Entry 5M7G (X-ray diffraction, 2.25 A resolution); this record covers chains A and F of the 6 polymer chains in the assembly.

# Chain A
Molecule: Tubulin alpha-1B chain
Source organism: Bos taurus
UniProt: P81947 (TBA1B_BOVIN); numbering as in UniProt (aligned over 1-451)
Sequence (451 residues; numbered 1 to 451; the number before each row is that of its first residue):
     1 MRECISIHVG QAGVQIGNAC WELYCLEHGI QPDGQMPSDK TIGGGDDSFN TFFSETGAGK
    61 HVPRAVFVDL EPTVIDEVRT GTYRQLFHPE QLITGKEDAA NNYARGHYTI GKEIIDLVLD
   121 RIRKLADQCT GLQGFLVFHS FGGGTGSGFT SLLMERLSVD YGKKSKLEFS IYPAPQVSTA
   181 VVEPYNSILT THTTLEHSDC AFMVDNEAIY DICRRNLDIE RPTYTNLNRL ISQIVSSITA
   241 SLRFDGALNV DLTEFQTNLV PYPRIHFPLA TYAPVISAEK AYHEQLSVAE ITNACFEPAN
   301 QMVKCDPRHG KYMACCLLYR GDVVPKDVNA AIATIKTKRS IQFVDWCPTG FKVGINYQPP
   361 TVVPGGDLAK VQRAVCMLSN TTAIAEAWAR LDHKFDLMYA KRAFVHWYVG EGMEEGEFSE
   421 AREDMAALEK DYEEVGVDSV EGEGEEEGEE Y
Disordered / not traced: 437-451
Ion coordination: Ca2+: Asp39, Thr41, Gly44, Glu55
Small-molecule neighbours:
  - mbt147 (FB7; 5-(2,6-dimorpholin-4-ylpyridin-4-yl)-4-(trifluoromethyl)pyridin-2-amine): Asn101, Ser178, Thr179, Ala180, Val181
  - GTP (guanosine-5'-triphosphate): Gly10, Gln11, Ala12, Gln15, Ile16, Asp69, Asp98, Ala99, Ala100, Asn101, Ser140, Gly142, Gly143, Gly144, Thr145, Gly146, Ile171, Pro173, Val177, Ser178, Thr179, Glu183, Asn206, Tyr224, Leu227, Asn228, Ile231
What the authors report for this chain:
  - binding site for mbt147: Asn101, Ser178

# Chain F
Molecule: Tubulin-Tyrosine Ligase
Source organism: Gallus gallus
UniProt: E1BQ43 (E1BQ43_CHICK); numbering as in UniProt (aligned over 1-378)
Sequence (384 residues; row label = number of the first residue in the row):
     1 MYTFVVRDEN SSVYAEVSRL LLATGQWKRL RKDNPRFNLM LGERNRLPFG RLGHEPGLVQ
    61 LVNYYRGADK LCRKASLVKL IKTSPELSES CTWFPESYVI YPTNLKTPVA PAQNGIRHLI
   121 NNTRTDEREV FLAAYNRRRE GREGNVWIAK SSAGAKGEGI LISSEASELL DFIDEQGQVH
   181 VIQKYLEKPL LLEPGHRKFD IRSWVLVDHL YNIYLYREGV LRTSSEPYNS ANFQDKTCHL
   241 TNHCIQKEYS KNYGRYEEGN EMFFEEFNQY LMDALNTTLE NSILLQIKHI IRSCLMCIEP
   301 AISTKHLHYQ SFQLFGFDFM VDEELKVWLI EVNGAPACAQ KLYAELCQGI VDVAISSVFP
   361 LADTGQKTSQ PTSIFIKLHH HHHH
Disordered / not traced: 103-124, 136-143, 175-178, 231-236, 247-249, 363-372, 380-384
Construct notes: expression tag (379-384)
Ion coordination: Mg2+: Glu331 (together with AMP-PCP)
Small-molecule neighbours: AMP-PCP (ACP; phosphomethylphosphonic acid adenylate ester): Lys74, Pro95, Ile148, Lys150, Gly154, Gln183, Lys184, Tyr185, Leu186, Lys198, Asp200, Arg202, Arg222, His239, Leu240, Thr241, Asn242, Asp318, Met320, Ile330, Glu331, Asn333

# Chain A / chain F interface
Pairs across the interface (23):
  Gln176(A) with His54(F); Pro56(F)
  Glu207(A) with Gly53(F); His54(F), salt bridge
  Glu297(A) with His306(F), salt bridge
  Pro298(A) with Leu307(F), hydrophobic
  Lys304(A) with His54(F); His308(F)
  Asp306(A) with Arg66(F); Leu307(F)
  Arg308(A) with Pro300(F), hydrogen bond (side chain-backbone); Ala301(F), hydrogen bond (side chain-backbone); Ile302(F); Ser303(F), hydrogen bond (side chain-backbone)
  His309(A) with Arg66(F), hydrogen bond (side chain-backbone); Gly67(F); Ala301(F)
  Ser340(A) with Ala301(F)
  Glu386(A) with Arg66(F), salt bridge
  Arg390(A) with Gly50(F); His54(F)
  His393(A) with Arg51(F), hydrogen bond
  Glu433(A) with Arg46(F), salt bridge
Interface residues without a listed pair, chain A (16 interface residues in all): Pro175, Cys305, Lys338

# Summary
16 residues of chain A face 15 of chain F across their interface, with 5 hydrogen bonds and 4 salt bridges.
Polar contacts include Glu207(A)-His54(F), Glu297(A)-His306(F) and Glu386(A)-Arg66(F). Bound to chain A: GTP
and mbt147. Chain F binds AMP-PCP. The paper reports a binding site for mbt147 at Asn101(A) and Ser178(A).
Here chain A is Tubulin alpha-1B chain (Bos taurus) and chain F is Tubulin-Tyrosine Ligase (Gallus gallus).
Entry 5M7G (Tubulin-MTD147 complex) was determined by X-ray diffraction together with 5M8D, 5JHA, 5JHB, 5M7E
and 5M8G from the same study.
